PDB entry 8F5A | X-ray diffraction, 1.95 A resolution | chains A and B of the 5 polymer chains in the assembly

[Chain A]
Name: heavy chain HLA-B*57:01
From: Homo sapiens
UniProt: U6BR87 (U6BR87_HUMAN); residues 1-278 here correspond to UniProt positions 25-302 (UniProt number = residue number + 24)
Amino-acid sequence (278 residues; numbered 1 to 278; the number before each row is that of its first residue):
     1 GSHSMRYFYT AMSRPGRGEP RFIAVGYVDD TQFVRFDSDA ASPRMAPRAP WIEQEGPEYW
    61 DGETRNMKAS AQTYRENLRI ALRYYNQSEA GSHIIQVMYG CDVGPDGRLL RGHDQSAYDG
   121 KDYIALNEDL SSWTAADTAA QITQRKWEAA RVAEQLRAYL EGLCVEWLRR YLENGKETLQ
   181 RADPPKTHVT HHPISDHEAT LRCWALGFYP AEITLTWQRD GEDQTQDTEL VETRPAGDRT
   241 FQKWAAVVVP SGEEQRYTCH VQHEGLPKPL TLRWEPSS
Disordered / not traced: 277-278
Disulfide bonds: Cys101-Cys164, Cys203-Cys259

[Chain B]
Name: Beta-2-microglobulin
From: Homo sapiens
UniProt: P61769 (B2MG_HUMAN); residues 1-99 here correspond to UniProt positions 21-119 (UniProt number = residue number + 20)
Amino-acid sequence (99 residues; each row starts with the number of its first residue):
     1 IQRTPKIQVY SRHPAENGKS NFLNCYVSGF HPSDIEVDLL KNGERIEKVE HSDLSFSKDW
    61 SFYLLYYTEF TPTEKDEYAC RVNHVTLSQP KIVKWDRDM
Disulfide bonds: Cys25-Cys80
UniProt features mapped onto this chain:
  - modified residue: Gln2 (Pyrrolidone carboxylic acid)
  - glycosylation: Ile1 (N-linked (Glc) (glycation) isoleucine), Lys19 (N-linked (Glc) (glycation) lysine), Lys41 (N-linked (Glc) (glycation) lysine), Lys48 (N-linked (Glc) (glycation) lysine), Lys58 (N-linked (Glc) (glycation) lysine), Lys91 (N-linked (Glc) (glycation) lysine), Lys94 (N-linked (Glc) (glycation) lysine)

[Chain A / chain B interface]
Residue-residue contacts (67):
  Phe8(A) - Ser55(B)
  Phe8(A) - Phe56(B)  hydrophobic
  Tyr9(A) - Phe56(B)
  Thr10(A) - Leu54(B)
  Thr10(A) - Phe56(B)
  Thr10(A) - Phe62(B)
  Met12(A) - Ser33(B)
  Met12(A) - Asp34(B)
  Ile23(A) - Leu54(B)
  Val25(A) - Asp53(B)
  Val25(A) - Leu54(B)
  Val25(A) - Ser55(B)
  Tyr27(A) - Ser55(B)
  Tyr27(A) - Tyr63(B)  hydrogen bond
  Gln32(A) - Asp53(B)  hydrogen bond
  Arg35(A) - Asp53(B)  salt bridge
  Arg48(A) - Asp53(B)  salt bridge
  Ile94(A) - His31(B)
  Ile94(A) - Pro32(B)  hydrophobic
  Ile94(A) - Ser33(B)
  Gln96(A) - His31(B)  hydrogen bond
  Gln96(A) - Phe56(B)
  Gln96(A) - Trp60(B)  hydrogen bond (side chain-backbone)
  Gln96(A) - Phe62(B)
  Val97(A) - Phe56(B)
  Met98(A) - Phe56(B)  hydrophobic
  Met98(A) - Ser57(B)
  Met98(A) - Lys58(B)
  Met98(A) - Trp60(B)  hydrophobic
  Gln115(A) - Trp60(B)
  Ser116(A) - Trp60(B)
  Ala117(A) - Trp60(B)
  Asp119(A) - Ile1(B)
  Asp119(A) - His31(B)
  Gly120(A) - Ile1(B)
  Gly120(A) - Arg3(B)  hydrogen bond (backbone-side chain)
  Gly120(A) - His31(B)
  Gly120(A) - Trp60(B)
  Lys121(A) - Ile1(B)
  Asp122(A) - Trp60(B)  hydrogen bond
  His192(A) - Asp98(B)  salt bridge
  Arg202(A) - Asp98(B)  hydrogen bond (side chain-backbone)
  Arg202(A) - Met99(B)
  Trp204(A) - Asp98(B)
  Trp204(A) - Met99(B)
  Leu206(A) - Arg12(B)
  Val231(A) - Gln8(B)
  Glu232(A) - Lys6(B)  salt bridge
  Glu232(A) - Gln8(B)  hydrogen bond (backbone-side chain)
  Glu232(A) - Ser28(B)
  Thr233(A) - Tyr26(B)
  Arg234(A) - Gln8(B)  hydrogen bond
  Arg234(A) - Tyr10(B)
  Arg234(A) - Tyr26(B)
  Arg234(A) - Met99(B)  hydrogen bond (side chain-backbone)
  Pro235(A) - Tyr10(B)  hydrogen bond (backbone-side chain)
  Pro235(A) - Asn24(B)
  Pro235(A) - Tyr26(B)
  Ala236(A) - Arg12(B)  hydrogen bond (backbone-side chain)
  Ala236(A) - Asn24(B)  hydrogen bond (backbone-side chain)
  Gly237(A) - Arg12(B)  hydrogen bond (backbone-side chain)
  Gly237(A) - Leu65(B)
  Asp238(A) - Arg12(B)
  Gln242(A) - Tyr10(B)
  Gln242(A) - Ser11(B)
  Gln242(A) - Arg12(B)  hydrogen bond (side chain-backbone)
  Trp244(A) - Met99(B)  hydrogen bond (side chain-backbone)
Interface residues without a listed pair, chain B (29 interface residues in all): His13, Pro14, Asp59

[In short]
35 residues of chain A face 29 of chain B across their interface, with 16 hydrogen bonds and 4 salt bridges.
Among the polar pairs are Arg35(A)-Asp53(B), Arg48(A)-Asp53(B) and His192(A)-Asp98(B).
Chain A is heavy chain HLA-B*57:01 and chain B is Beta-2-microglobulin, both from Homo sapiens; the structure,
Crystal Structure of KS1 TCR in complex with HLA-B*57:01-TW10, was determined by X-ray diffraction (same
publication as 8F7M).
